PDB entry 8R34 | electron microscopy, 2.62 A resolution | chains A and B

Chain A (and B):
Molecule: Low-affinity phosphate transporter PHO90
From: Saccharomyces cerevisiae
Notes: chain B of this document is another copy of the same molecule, construct and numbering; everything in this record applies to it too
UniProt: P39535 (PHO90_YEAST); residue numbers follow UniProt; this construct covers 1-881
Chain sequence (881 residues; row label = number of the first residue in the row):
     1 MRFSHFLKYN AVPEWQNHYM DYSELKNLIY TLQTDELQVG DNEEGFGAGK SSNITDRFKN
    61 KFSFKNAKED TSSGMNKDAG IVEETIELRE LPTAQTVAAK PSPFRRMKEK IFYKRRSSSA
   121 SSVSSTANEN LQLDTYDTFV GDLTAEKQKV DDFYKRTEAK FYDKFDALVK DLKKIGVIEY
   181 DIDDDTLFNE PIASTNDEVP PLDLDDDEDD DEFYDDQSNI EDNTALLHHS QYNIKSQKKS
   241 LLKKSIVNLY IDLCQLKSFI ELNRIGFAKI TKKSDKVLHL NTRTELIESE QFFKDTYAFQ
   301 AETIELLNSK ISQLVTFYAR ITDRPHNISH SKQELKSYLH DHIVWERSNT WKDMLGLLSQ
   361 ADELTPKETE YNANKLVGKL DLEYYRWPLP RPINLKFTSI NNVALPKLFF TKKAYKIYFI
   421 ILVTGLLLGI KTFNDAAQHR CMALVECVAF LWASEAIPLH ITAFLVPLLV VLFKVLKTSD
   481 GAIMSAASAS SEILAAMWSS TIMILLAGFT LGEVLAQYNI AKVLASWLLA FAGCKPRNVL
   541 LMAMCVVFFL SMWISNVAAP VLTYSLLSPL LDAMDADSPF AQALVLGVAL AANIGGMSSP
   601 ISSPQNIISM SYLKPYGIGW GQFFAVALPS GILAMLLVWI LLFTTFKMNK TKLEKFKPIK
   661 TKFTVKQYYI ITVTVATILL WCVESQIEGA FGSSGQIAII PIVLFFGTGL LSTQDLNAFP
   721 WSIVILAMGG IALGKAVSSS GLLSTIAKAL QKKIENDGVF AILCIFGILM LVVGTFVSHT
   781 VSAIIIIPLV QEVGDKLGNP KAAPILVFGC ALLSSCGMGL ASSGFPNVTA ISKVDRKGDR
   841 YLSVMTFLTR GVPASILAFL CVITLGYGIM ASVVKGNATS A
Disordered / not traced: 1-377, 389-402, 877-881
Ion coordination: Na+ site 1: Asn606, Ala811, Ser815; Na+ site 2: Thr775, Leu820
Ligand contacts:
  - 1,2-diacyl-glycerol-3-sn-phosphate (3PH), molecule 1: Leu382, Leu408, Phe409, Thr411, Lys413, Ala414, Ile417, Tyr418, Ile421
  - 1,2-diacyl-glycerol-3-sn-phosphate (3PH), molecule 2: Ile417, Ile421, Thr424, Gly425, Leu428, Arg440, Cys447, Leu451, Leu465, Leu468, Leu469, Leu472, Phe473, Lys474
  - 1,2-diacyl-glycerol-3-sn-phosphate (3PH), molecule 3: Val423, Leu426, Leu427, Ile430, Thr432, Phe433, Asn434, Gln438, Met442, Val445, Glu446, Phe450, Thr745, Ile746, Ala749, Val772, Phe776
  - 1,2-diacyl-glycerol-3-sn-phosphate (3PH), molecule 4: Lys666, Tyr669, Leu704, Gly707, Thr708, Leu710
  - 1,2-diacyl-glycerol-3-sn-phosphate (3PH), molecule 5: Val673, Ala676, Leu680, Gln686, Ile687, Gly689, Ala690, Phe691, Ile700, Leu704
  - 1,2-diacyl-glycerol-3-sn-phosphate (3PH), molecule 6: Ile700, Val703, Leu704
From the paper describing this entry:
  - binding site for phosphate ion: Asn556, Gln605, His779, Ser815
  - Na+ coordination: Asn606, Thr775, Ala811, Ser815, Leu820
  - mutagenesis - N556A, S815A: decreased catalytic activity on phosphate transport
  - specificity-determining residues: Gln605, His779 (proposed by the authors, not directly observed)

Interface between chain A and chain B:
Contacting residue pairs - 93 pairs, chain A then chain B:
  Gly378(A) - Gln517(B)
  Gly378(A) - Tyr518(B)
  Lys379(A) - Tyr518(B)
  Lys379(A) - Lys666(B)  hydrogen bond (backbone-side chain)
  Leu380(A) - Tyr518(B)
  Leu380(A) - Thr664(B)  hydrogen bond (backbone-side chain)
  Leu380(A) - Gln667(B)
  Leu382(A) - Lys666(B)
  Tyr384(A) - Val665(B)
  Lys413(A) - Gly707(B)  hydrogen bond (side chain-backbone)
  Ile457(A) - Gly707(B)
  His460(A) - Thr713(B)
  His460(A) - Leu716(B)
  Ile461(A) - Val703(B)  hydrophobic
  Ile461(A) - Phe706(B)  hydrophobic
  Phe464(A) - Met503(B)  hydrophobic
  Phe464(A) - Leu506(B)  hydrophobic
  Phe464(A) - Ile699(B)
  Phe464(A) - Ile702(B)  hydrophobic
  Leu465(A) - Val703(B)  hydrophobic
  Pro467(A) - Gln696(B)
  Leu468(A) - Gln696(B)  hydrogen bond (backbone-side chain)
  Leu468(A) - Ile699(B)  hydrophobic
  Leu468(A) - Ile700(B)  hydrophobic
  Val471(A) - Ala690(B)
  Val471(A) - Phe691(B)
  Val471(A) - Gln696(B)
  Leu472(A) - Ala690(B)
  Lys474(A) - Gly689(B)
  Ala486(A) - Glu688(B)
  Ala486(A) - Gly689(B)
  Ala486(A) - Ala690(B)
  Ala486(A) - Gly692(B)
  Ala487(A) - Gly692(B)
  Ser490(A) - Ser693(B)  hydrogen bond
  Ser490(A) - Gln696(B)  hydrogen bond
  Leu494(A) - Trp498(B)
  Leu494(A) - Ser499(B)
  Leu494(A) - Ser500(B)
  Leu494(A) - Met503(B)  hydrophobic
  Leu494(A) - Gln696(B)
  Ala495(A) - Ala495(B)
  Trp498(A) - Leu494(B)
  Trp498(A) - Met497(B)
  Trp498(A) - Trp498(B)  hydrophobic
  Trp498(A) - Met728(B)  hydrophobic
  Ser500(A) - Leu494(B)
  Met503(A) - Leu494(B)  hydrophobic
  Gln517(A) - Gly378(B)
  Tyr518(A) - Gly378(B)
  Tyr518(A) - Lys379(B)
  Tyr518(A) - Leu380(B)
  Thr664(A) - Leu380(B)  hydrogen bond (side chain-backbone)
  Val665(A) - Tyr384(B)
  Lys666(A) - Lys379(B)  hydrogen bond (side chain-backbone)
  Lys666(A) - Leu382(B)
  Gln667(A) - Leu380(B)
  Glu688(A) - Ala486(B)
  Gly689(A) - Lys474(B)
  Gly689(A) - Ala486(B)
  Ala690(A) - Val471(B)
  Ala690(A) - Leu472(B)
  Ala690(A) - Ala486(B)
  Phe691(A) - Val471(B)
  Gly692(A) - Ala486(B)
  Gly692(A) - Ala487(B)
  Ser693(A) - Ser490(B)  hydrogen bond
  Gln696(A) - Pro467(B)
  Gln696(A) - Leu468(B)  hydrogen bond (side chain-backbone)
  Gln696(A) - Val471(B)
  Gln696(A) - Ser490(B)  hydrogen bond
  Gln696(A) - Leu494(B)
  Ile699(A) - Phe464(B)
  Ile699(A) - Leu468(B)  hydrophobic
  Ile702(A) - Phe464(B)  hydrophobic
  Val703(A) - Ile461(B)  hydrophobic
  Val703(A) - Leu465(B)  hydrophobic
  Phe706(A) - Ile461(B)  hydrophobic
  Gly707(A) - Lys413(B)  hydrogen bond (backbone-side chain)
  Gly707(A) - Ile457(B)
  Thr713(A) - His460(B)
  Leu716(A) - His460(B)
  Leu716(A) - Ile725(B)  hydrophobic
  Asn717(A) - Asn717(B)
  Asn717(A) - Trp721(B)
  Asn717(A) - Ser722(B)
  Trp721(A) - Asn717(B)
  Trp721(A) - Trp721(B)
  Trp721(A) - Ile725(B)  hydrophobic
  Ser722(A) - Asn717(B)
  Ile725(A) - Leu716(B)  hydrophobic
  Ile725(A) - Trp721(B)  hydrophobic
  Met728(A) - Trp498(B)
Interface residues without a listed pair, chain A (58 interface residues in all): Asp381, Pro458, Ile493, Met497, Ser499, Leu506, Asn519, Ile700, Thr708
Interface residues without a listed pair, chain B (58 interface residues in all): Asp381, Pro458, Ile493, Asn519, Thr708

In short:
Chain A and chain B each contribute 58 residues to their interface; the contacts include 12 hydrogen bonds.
Polar pairs include Lys379(A)-Lys666(B), Leu380(A)-Thr664(B) and Lys413(A)-Gly707(B). From the paper: a
binding site for phosphate ion at Asn556(A), Gln605(A) and His779(A) among others; N556A and S815A of chain A
reduce catalytic activity on phosphate transport.
Chain A and chain B are both Low-affinity phosphate transporter PHO90 (Saccharomyces cerevisiae); the
structure, CryoEM structure of the symmetric Pho90 dimer from yeast with substrates, was determined by
electron microscopy (same publication as 8R33 and 8R35).
